PDB entry 6UTF | electron microscopy, 3.40 A resolution | chains N and U of the 28 polymer chains in the assembly

Chain N:
Protein: Proteasome subunit beta
From: Thermoplasma acidophilum
Notes: EC 3.4.25.1
UniProtKB: P28061 (PSB_THEAC); residues -7 to 203 here correspond to UniProt positions 1-211 (UniProt number = residue number + 8)
Sequence (211 residues; row label = number of the first residue in the row; numbers below 1 keep their minus sign (Met-7 is residue -7)):
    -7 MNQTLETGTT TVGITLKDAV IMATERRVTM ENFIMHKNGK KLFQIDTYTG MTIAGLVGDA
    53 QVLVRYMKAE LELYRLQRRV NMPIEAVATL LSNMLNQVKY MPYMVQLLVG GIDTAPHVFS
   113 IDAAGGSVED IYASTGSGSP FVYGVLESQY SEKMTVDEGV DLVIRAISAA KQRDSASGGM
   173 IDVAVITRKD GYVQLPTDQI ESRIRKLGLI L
Unresolved in the structure: -7 to 0
Curated features (UniProtKB/Swiss-Prot):
  - active site: Thr1 (Nucleophile)

Chain U:
Protein: Proteasome subunit alpha
From: Thermoplasma acidophilum
Notes: EC 3.4.25.1
UniProtKB: P25156 (PSA_THEAC); residue numbers follow UniProt; this construct covers 7-233
Sequence (227 residues; row label = number of the first residue in the row):
     7 AYDRAITVFS PDGRLFQVEY ALEAVKKGST ALGMKFANGV LLISDKKVRS RLIEQNSIEK
    67 IQLIDDYVAA VTSGLVADAR VLVDFARISA QQEKVTYGSL VNIENLVKRV ADQMQQYTQY
   127 GGVRPYGVSL IFAGIDQIGP RLFDCDPAGT INEYKATAIG SGKDAVVSFL EREYKENLPE
   187 KEAVTLGIKA LKSSLEEGEE LKAPEIASIT VGNKYRIYDQ EEVKKFL
Unresolved in the structure: 7
Differences from the reference sequence: engineered mutation Leu28 (Arg in P25156)
Curated features (UniProtKB/Swiss-Prot):
  - mutagenesis: Lys66 (K66A: Prevents PAN to associate with the proteasome and stimulate gate opening), Leu81 (L81A/E/G: Prevents PAN to stimulate gate opening), Val82 (V82A: No effect on PAN's ability to stimulate gate opening; V82D/G: Prevents PAN to stimulate gate opening)
Reported in the primary citation:
  - mutagenesis - K66A: abolished binding to activators (citing earlier work)

Interface between chain N and chain U:
Residue-residue contacts - 20 pairs, chain N then chain U:
  Glu62(N) with Tyr103(U), hydrogen bond
  Tyr66(N) with Val107(U)
  Gln69(N) with Asn111(U); Lys114(U)
  Arg70(N) with Val107(U); Asn108(U); Asn111(U), hydrogen bond
  Val72(N) with Gln143(U); Ile144(U), hydrophobic
  Pro75(N) with Val107(U), hydrophobic; Gln143(U)
  Ala78(N) with Tyr103(U)
  Thr81(N) with Val101(U); Thr102(U); Tyr103(U); Gly104(U)
  Leu82(N) with Thr102(U); Tyr103(U), hydrophobic
  Asn85(N) with Val101(U); Thr102(U)
Interface residues without a listed pair, chain N (13 interface residues in all): Arg71, Asn73, Met74
Interface residues without a listed pair, chain U (11 interface residues in all): Glu110

In short:
13 residues of chain N and 11 residues of chain U are in contact, with 2 hydrogen bonds. Among the polar pairs
are Glu62(N)-Tyr103(U) and Arg70(N)-Asn111(U). From UniProt: active-site residue Thr1(N) on chain N; 3
mutagenesis sites on chain U. From the paper: K66A of chain U abolishes binding to activators.
Chain N is Proteasome subunit beta and chain U is Proteasome subunit alpha, both from Thermoplasma
acidophilum; the structure, Allosteric coupling between alpha-rings of the 20S proteasome, archaea 20S
proteasome singly capped with a PAN ..., was determined by electron microscopy (same publication as 6UTG,
6UTH, 6UTI and 6UTJ).
